Entry 3O2Q (X-ray diffraction, 2.40 A resolution); this record covers chains A and B.

# Chain A
Name: Symplekin
Organism: Homo sapiens
Notes: fragment: N-terminal domain
UniProt: Q92797 (SYMPK_HUMAN); numbering as in UniProt (aligned over 30-360)
Amino-acid sequence (351 residues; each row starts with the number of its first residue):
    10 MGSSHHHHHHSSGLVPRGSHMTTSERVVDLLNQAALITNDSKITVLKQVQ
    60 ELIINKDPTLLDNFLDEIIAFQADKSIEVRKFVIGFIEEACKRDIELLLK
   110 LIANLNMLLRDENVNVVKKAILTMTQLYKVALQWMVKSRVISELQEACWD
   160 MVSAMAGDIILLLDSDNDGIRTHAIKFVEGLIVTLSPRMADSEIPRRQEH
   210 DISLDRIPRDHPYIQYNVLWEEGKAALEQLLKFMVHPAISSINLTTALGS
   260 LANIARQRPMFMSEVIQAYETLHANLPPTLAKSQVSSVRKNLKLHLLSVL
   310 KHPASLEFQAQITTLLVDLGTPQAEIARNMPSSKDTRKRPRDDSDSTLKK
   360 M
Unresolved in the structure: 10-23, 341-360
Sequence notes: expression tag (10-29)
UniProt features mapped onto this chain:
  - motif: Thr345 to Met360 (Nuclear localization signal)
  - mutagenesis: Lys185 (K185A: Abolishes stimulation of SSU72 phosphatase activity)
From the paper describing this entry:
  - mutagenesis - K185A: abolished catalytic activity with RNA polymerase II subunit A C-terminal domain phosphatase SSU72 (chain B)

# Chain B
Name: RNA polymerase II subunit A C-terminal domain phosphatase SSU72
Organism: Homo sapiens
Notes: EC 3.1.3.16
UniProt: Q9NP77 (SSU72_HUMAN); residue numbers follow UniProt; this construct covers 1-194
Amino-acid sequence (214 residues; numbered -19 to 194; the number before each row is that of its first residue; numbers below 1 keep their minus sign (Met-19 is residue -19)):
   -19 MGSSHHHHHHSSGLVPRGSHMPSSPLRVAVVSSSNQNRSMEAHNILSKRG
    31 FSVRSFGTGTHVKLPGPAPDKPNVYDFKTTYDQMYNDLLRKDKELYTQNG
    81 ILHMLDRNKRIKPRPERFQNCKDLFDLILTCEERVYDQVVEDLNSREQET
   131 CQPVHVVNVDIQDNHEEATLGAFLICELCQCIQHTEDMENEIDELLQEFE
   181 EKSGRTFLHTVCFY
Unresolved in the structure: -19 to 5
Sequence notes: expression tag (-19 to 0); engineered mutation Ser12 (Cys in Q9NP77)
From the paper describing this entry:
  - catalytic residues: Asp143
  - mutagenesis - R126A: unchanged binding to Symplekin (chain A)
  - mutagenesis - T190A/V191A/F193A: abolished catalytic activity with Symplekin (chain A)

# Interface between chain A and chain B
Pairs across the interface - 44 pairs, chain A then chain B:
  Val123(A) - Asp167(B)
  Lys127(A) - Glu169(B)  salt bridge
  Leu131(A) - Thr130(B)
  Leu131(A) - Cys131(B)
  Leu131(A) - Gln132(B)
  Gln135(A) - Glu129(B)  hydrogen bond (side chain-backbone)
  Asp175(A) - Asn170(B)
  Asn176(A) - Asp167(B)  hydrogen bond
  Asn176(A) - Asn170(B)
  Asp177(A) - Asn170(B)
  Gly178(A) - Glu169(B)
  Thr181(A) - Phe193(B)
  His182(A) - Pro133(B)
  His182(A) - Glu169(B)
  Lys185(A) - Gln128(B)  hydrogen bond
  Lys185(A) - Cys131(B)
  Lys185(A) - Phe193(B)
  Glu188(A) - Gln128(B)  hydrogen bond
  Pro204(A) - Glu127(B)
  Arg205(A) - Glu127(B)
  Arg206(A) - Glu127(B)
  Ile251(A) - Asp173(B)
  Ile251(A) - His189(B)
  Ile251(A) - Thr190(B)
  Ile251(A) - Val191(B)  hydrophobic
  Thr254(A) - Thr190(B)
  Thr255(A) - Val191(B)
  Thr255(A) - Phe193(B)
  Asn262(A) - Gln128(B)
  Ala290(A) - Gln177(B)
  Ser292(A) - Gln177(B)  hydrogen bond
  Ser292(A) - Glu180(B)  hydrogen bond
  Ser292(A) - Phe187(B)  hydrogen bond (side chain-backbone)
  Ser292(A) - Leu188(B)
  Gln293(A) - Asp173(B)
  Ser295(A) - Leu188(B)
  Ser296(A) - Leu188(B)
  Ser296(A) - His189(B)  hydrogen bond (side chain-backbone)
  Lys299(A) - Glu113(B)  salt bridge
  Lys299(A) - Tyr116(B)
  Lys299(A) - Asp117(B)  salt bridge
  Asn300(A) - Thr190(B)  hydrogen bond
  Leu303(A) - Asn124(B)
  His304(A) - Asn124(B)
Interface residues without a listed pair, chain A (30 interface residues in all): Gln207, Ser250
Interface residues without a listed pair, chain B (27 interface residues in all): Val120, Glu121, His135, Thr186
Interface features reported in the paper:
  - residue pairs: Asn300(A)-Thr190(B) (hydrogen bond)
  - interface residues, chain A: Lys185(A), Arg206(A), Ile251(A)
  - hot spots on chain A (mutagenesis) - K185A: abolished binding to RNA polymerase II subunit A C-terminal domain phosphatase SSU72 (chain B)
  - interface residues, chain B: Val191(B), Phe193(B)
  - hot spots on chain B (mutagenesis) - T190A/V191A/F193A: abolished binding to Symplekin (chain A)

# Summary
Chain A and chain B form an interface of 30 and 27 residues respectively; the contacts include 9 hydrogen
bonds and 3 salt bridges. Polar contacts include Lys127(A)-Glu169(B), Lys299(A)-Glu113(B) and
Lys299(A)-Asp117(B). The authors report a hydrogen bond between Asn300(A) and Thr190(B). From the paper: the
catalytic residue Asp143(B); K185A of chain A abolishes catalytic activity with RNA polymerase II subunit A
C-terminal domain phosphatase SSU72 (chain B); 3 substitutions were tested in all.
Here chain A is Symplekin and chain B is RNA polymerase II subunit A C-terminal domain phosphatase SSU72, both
from Homo sapiens. Entry 3O2Q (Crystal structure of the human symplekin-Ssu72-CTD phosphopeptide complex) was
determined by X-ray diffraction, deposited together with 3O2S, 3O2T, 3ODR and 3ODS.
